4G8G - chains A and D of the 5 polymer chains in the assembly; structure by X-ray diffraction, 2.40 A resolution.

== Chain A ==
Name: HLA class I histocompatibility antigen, B-27 alpha chain
Organism: Homo sapiens
UniProtKB: P03989 (1B27_HUMAN); residues 1-276 here correspond to UniProt positions 25-300 (UniProt number = residue number + 24)
Chain sequence (276 residues; each row starts with the number of its first residue):
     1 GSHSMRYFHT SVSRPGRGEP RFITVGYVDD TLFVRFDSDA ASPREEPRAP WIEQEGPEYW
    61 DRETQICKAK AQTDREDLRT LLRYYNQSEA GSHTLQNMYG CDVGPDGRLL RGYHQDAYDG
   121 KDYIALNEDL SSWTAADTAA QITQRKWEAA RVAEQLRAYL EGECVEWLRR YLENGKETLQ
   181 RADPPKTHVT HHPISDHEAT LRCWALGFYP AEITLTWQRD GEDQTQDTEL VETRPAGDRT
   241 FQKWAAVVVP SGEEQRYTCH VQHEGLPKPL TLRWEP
Cystine bridges: Cys101-Cys164, Cys203-Cys259

== Chain D ==
Name: alpha chain C12C TCR
Organism: Homo sapiens
Chain sequence (204 residues; each row starts with the number of its first residue):
     3 KITQTQPGMF VQEKEAVTLD CTYDTSDQSY GLFWYKQPSS GEMIFLIYQG SYDEQNATEG
    63 RYSLNFQKAR KSANLVISAS QLGDSAMYFC AMRDLRDNFN KFYFGSGTKL NVKPNIQNPD
   123 PAVYQLRDSK SSDKSVCLFT DFDSQTNVSQ SKDSDVYITD KCVLDMRSMD FKSNSAVAWS
   183 NKSDFACANA FNNSIIPEDT FFPS
Cystine bridges: Cys23-Cys92, Cys139-Cys189

== How chain A and chain D interact ==
Residue-residue contacts - 13 pairs, chain A then chain D:
  Arg62(A) with Gln30(D), hydrogen bond; Ser31(D), hydrogen bond; Tyr54(D), hydrogen bond; Leu97(D)
  Gln65(A) with Leu97(D), hydrogen bond (side chain-backbone); Arg98(D), hydrogen bond (side chain-backbone); Asn100(D), hydrogen bond (backbone-side chain)
  Ile66(A) with Leu97(D), hydrophobic
  Lys68(A) with Asn100(D)
  Ala69(A) with Asn100(D), hydrogen bond (backbone-side chain)
  Glu154(A) with Gln57(D), hydrogen bond
  Gln155(A) with Tyr54(D); Asp55(D)
Other interface residues (no listed pair), chain A (9 interface residues in all): Gln72, Glu163
The authors on this interface:
  - interface residues, chain A: Arg62(A), Glu154(A)

== In short ==
9 residues of chain A face 8 of chain D across their interface, with 8 hydrogen bonds. Polar contacts include
Arg62(A)-Gln30(D), Arg62(A)-Ser31(D) and Arg62(A)-Tyr54(D). The paper reports interface residues Arg62(A) and
Glu154(A).
Here chain A is HLA class I histocompatibility antigen, B-27 alpha chain and chain D is alpha chain C12C TCR,
both from Homo sapiens. Entry 4G8G (Crystal Structure of C12C TCR-HA B2705-KK10) was determined by X-ray
diffraction, deposited together with 4G8I, 4G9D and 4G9F.
